Entry 6ZOZ (electron microscopy, 3.50 A resolution); this record covers chains A and C of the 3 polymer chains in the assembly.

[Chain A (and C)]
Name: Spike glycoprotein
From: Severe acute respiratory syndrome coronavirus 2
Notes: chain C of this document is another copy of the same molecule, construct and numbering; everything in this record applies to it too
Reference sequence: P0DTC2 (SPIKE_SARS2); aligned to UniProt positions 14-1207 over residues 14-1207 (the alignment contains insertions or deletions, so no single offset holds)
Sequence (1247 residues; each row starts with the number of its first residue):
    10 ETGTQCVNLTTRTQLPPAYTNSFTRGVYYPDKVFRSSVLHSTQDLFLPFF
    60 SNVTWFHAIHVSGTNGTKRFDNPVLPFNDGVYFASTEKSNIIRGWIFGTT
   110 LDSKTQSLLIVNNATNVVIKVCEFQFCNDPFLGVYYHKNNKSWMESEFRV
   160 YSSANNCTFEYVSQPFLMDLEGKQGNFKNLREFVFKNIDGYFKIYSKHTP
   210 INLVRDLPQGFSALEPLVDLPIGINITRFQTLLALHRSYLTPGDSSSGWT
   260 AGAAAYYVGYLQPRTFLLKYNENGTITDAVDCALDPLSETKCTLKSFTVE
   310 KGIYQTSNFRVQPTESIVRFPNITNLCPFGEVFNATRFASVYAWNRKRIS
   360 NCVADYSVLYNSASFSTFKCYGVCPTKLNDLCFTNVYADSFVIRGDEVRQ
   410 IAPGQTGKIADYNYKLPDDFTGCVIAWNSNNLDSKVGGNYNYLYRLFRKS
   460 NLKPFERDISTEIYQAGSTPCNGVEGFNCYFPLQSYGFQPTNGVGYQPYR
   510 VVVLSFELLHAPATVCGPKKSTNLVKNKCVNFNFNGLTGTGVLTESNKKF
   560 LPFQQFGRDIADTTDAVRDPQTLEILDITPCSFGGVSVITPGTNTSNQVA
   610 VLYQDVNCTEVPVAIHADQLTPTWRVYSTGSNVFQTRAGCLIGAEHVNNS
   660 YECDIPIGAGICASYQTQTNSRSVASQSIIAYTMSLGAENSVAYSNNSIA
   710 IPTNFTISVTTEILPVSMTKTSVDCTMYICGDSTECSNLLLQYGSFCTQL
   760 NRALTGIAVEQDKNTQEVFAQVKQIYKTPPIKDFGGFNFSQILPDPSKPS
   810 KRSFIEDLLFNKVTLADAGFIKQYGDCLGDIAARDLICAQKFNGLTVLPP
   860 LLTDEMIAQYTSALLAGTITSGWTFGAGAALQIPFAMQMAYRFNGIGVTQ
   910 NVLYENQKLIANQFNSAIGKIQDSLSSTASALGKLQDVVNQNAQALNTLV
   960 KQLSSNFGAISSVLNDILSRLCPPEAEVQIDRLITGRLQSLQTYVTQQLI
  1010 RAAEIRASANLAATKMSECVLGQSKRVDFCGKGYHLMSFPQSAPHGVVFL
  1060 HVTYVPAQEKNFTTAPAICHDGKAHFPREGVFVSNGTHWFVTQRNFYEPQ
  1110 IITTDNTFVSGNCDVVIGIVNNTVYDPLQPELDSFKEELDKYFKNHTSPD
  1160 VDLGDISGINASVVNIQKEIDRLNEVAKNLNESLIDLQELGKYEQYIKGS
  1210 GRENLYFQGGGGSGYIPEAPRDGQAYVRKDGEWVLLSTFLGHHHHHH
Unresolved in the structure: 10-14, 70-79, 143-152, 177-184, 245-261, 677-684, 1137-1256 (chain C: 10-14, 70-79, 143-152, 177-183, 245-261, 677-684, 1137-1256)
Cystine bridges: C15-C136, C131-C166, C291-C301, C336-C361, C379-C432, C391-C525, C480-C488, C538-C590, C617-C649, C662-C671, C734-C756, C739-C745, C836-C847, C1028-C1039, C1078-C1122
Glycans and other covalent adducts: N-acetylglucosamine (NAG) linked to N17, N61, N122, N165, N234, N282, N331, N343, N603, N616, N705, N713, N797, N1070, N1094, N1130
Sequence notes: expression tag (10-13, 1208-1256); engineered mutation C383 (Ser in P0DTC2), C981 (Asp985 in P0DTC2), P982 (Lys986 in P0DTC2), P983 (Val987 in P0DTC2)
Ligand contacts: biliverdine ix alpha (BLA): N99, I101, R102, W104, I119, V120, N121, V126, R190, F192, H207, L226
UniProt features mapped onto this chain:
  - region: N280 to C301 (Putative superantigen), R403 to D405 (Integrin-binding motif), N448 to F456 (Immunodominant HLA epitope recognized by the CD8+)
  - glycosylation: N17 (N-linked (GlcNAc...) (complex) asparagine), N61 (N-linked (GlcNAc...) (hybrid) asparagine), N74 (N-linked (GlcNAc...) (complex) asparagine), N122 (N-linked (GlcNAc...) (hybrid) asparagine), N149 (N-linked (GlcNAc...) (complex) asparagine), N165 (N-linked (GlcNAc...) (complex) asparagine), N234 (N-linked (GlcNAc...) (high mannose) asparagine), N282 (N-linked (GlcNAc...) (complex) asparagine), T323 (O-linked (GalNAc) threonine), S325 (O-linked (HexNAc...) serine), N331 (N-linked (GlcNAc...) (complex) asparagine), N343 (N-linked (GlcNAc...) (complex) asparagine), N603 (N-linked (GlcNAc...) (hybrid) asparagine), N616 (N-linked (GlcNAc...) (complex) asparagine), N657 (N-linked (GlcNAc...) (complex) asparagine), T676 (O-linked (GlcNAc...) threonine), T678 (O-linked (GlcNAc...) threonine)
From the paper describing this entry:
  - conformationally variable residues (order/disorder transition): Y833 to T855

[Interface between chain A and chain C]
Contacting residue pairs (202; chain A residue first):
  K41(A) - A520(C)
  K41(A) - F562(C)
  K41(A) - Q563(C)
  V42(A) - Q563(C)  hydrogen bond (backbone-side chain)
  V42(A) - R567(C)
  F43(A) - F559(C)  hydrophobic
  F43(A) - Q563(C)
  F43(A) - F565(C)  hydrogen bond (backbone-backbone)
  F43(A) - G566(C)
  F43(A) - R567(C)  hydrogen bond (backbone-backbone)
  R44(A) - D571(C)  salt bridge
  V47(A) - I569(C)  hydrophobic
  K113(A) - E471(C)  salt bridge
  Q115(A) - R466(C)
  Q115(A) - I468(C)
  E132(A) - I468(C)
  N165(A) - I468(C)
  D198(A) - P463(C)
  D198(A) - F464(C)
  G199(A) - P463(C)
  Y200(A) - R355(C)  hydrogen bond
  Y200(A) - Y396(C)
  E224(A) - F562(C)
  P230(A) - R355(C)
  P230(A) - Y396(C)  hydrophobic
  I231(A) - R466(C)  hydrogen bond (backbone-side chain)
  G232(A) - F464(C)
  G232(A) - E465(C)
  G232(A) - R466(C)  hydrogen bond (backbone-backbone)
  N282(A) - K558(C)  hydrogen bond
  Y369(A) - T415(C)
  Y369(A) - G416(C)  hydrogen bond (side chain-backbone)
  Y369(A) - K417(C)  hydrogen bond (backbone-side chain)
  N370(A) - L455(C)
  A372(A) - K417(C)  hydrogen bond (backbone-side chain)
  S373(A) - R403(C)
  S373(A) - D405(C)
  S373(A) - Y505(C)  hydrogen bond
  F374(A) - D405(C)
  F374(A) - R408(C)
  S375(A) - D405(C)
  S375(A) - R408(C)
  F377(A) - R408(C)
  P384(A) - G413(C)
  P384(A) - T415(C)
  T385(A) - G413(C)  hydrogen bond (side chain-backbone)
  T385(A) - Q414(C)  hydrogen bond (side chain-backbone)
  D427(A) - P982(C)
  D427(A) - P983(C)
  D733(A) - N317(C)  hydrogen bond
  M736(A) - S591(C)
  D741(A) - T549(C)
  D741(A) - P589(C)
  D741(A) - C590(C)  hydrogen bond (side chain-backbone)
  D741(A) - S591(C)  hydrogen bond (side chain-backbone)
  N747(A) - Q52(C)  hydrogen bond
  Q751(A) - S964(C)  hydrogen bond (backbone-side chain)
  Q751(A) - N965(C)  hydrogen bond
  Q751(A) - F966(C)
  Y752(A) - Q961(C)  hydrogen bond (backbone-side chain)
  Y752(A) - S964(C)  hydrogen bond (backbone-side chain)
  Y752(A) - F966(C)  hydrophobic
  G753(A) - Q961(C)
  G753(A) - S964(C)
  S754(A) - Q961(C)  hydrogen bond
  F755(A) - Q961(C)
  F755(A) - F966(C)  hydrophobic
  R761(A) - Q953(C)  hydrogen bond
  E769(A) - E1013(C)
  K782(A) - G696(C)
  K782(A) - A697(C)
  Q783(A) - A697(C)
  Q783(A) - N699(C)
  I784(A) - L695(C)  hydrophobic
  I784(A) - G696(C)
  I784(A) - A697(C)  hydrogen bond (backbone-backbone)
  I784(A) - E698(C)
  I784(A) - N699(C)  hydrogen bond (backbone-backbone)
  Y785(A) - N699(C)
  K786(A) - E698(C)  salt bridge
  K786(A) - N699(C)
  K786(A) - S700(C)
  P788(A) - Y703(C)  hydrophobic
  D792(A) - Y703(C)  hydrogen bond (backbone-side chain)
  D792(A) - N705(C)
  F793(A) - Y703(C)
  F829(A) - D614(C)
  I830(A) - D614(C)
  K831(A) - D614(C)
  Q832(A) - D614(C)
  Q832(A) - N616(C)  hydrogen bond
  Q832(A) - E619(C)  hydrogen bond
  Y833(A) - F592(C)  hydrophobic
  Y833(A) - E619(C)
  G834(A) - E619(C)
  L837(A) - T588(C)
  I840(A) - S555(C)
  I840(A) - N556(C)
  I840(A) - K557(C)
  I840(A) - D586(C)
  R843(A) - K557(C)
  R843(A) - D574(C)  salt bridge
  K850(A) - F592(C)
  K850(A) - D614(C)  salt bridge
  F851(A) - P589(C)
  F851(A) - F592(C)  hydrophobic
  L857(A) - Q314(C)
  P858(A) - A647(C)  hydrophobic
  P859(A) - A668(C)  hydrogen bond (backbone-backbone)
  L860(A) - P665(C)  hydrophobic
  L860(A) - G667(C)
  L860(A) - A668(C)  hydrogen bond (backbone-backbone)
  L860(A) - G669(C)  hydrogen bond (backbone-backbone)
  L860(A) - I670(C)
  L860(A) - C671(C)  hydrophobic
  L861(A) - M693(C)  hydrophobic
  M865(A) - G669(C)
  M865(A) - M693(C)  hydrophobic
  M865(A) - L695(C)  hydrophobic
  Q868(A) - L695(C)
  Y869(A) - L695(C)
  T879(A) - V701(C)
  T879(A) - Y703(C)
  S880(A) - V701(C)
  W882(A) - Y1043(C)
  F884(A) - K1041(C)
  G885(A) - K1041(C)  hydrogen bond (backbone-side chain)
  A886(A) - Y1043(C)  hydrophobic
  G887(A) - K1041(C)  hydrogen bond (backbone-side chain)
  G887(A) - V1064(C)
  A888(A) - E1068(C)
  L890(A) - V701(C)
  L890(A) - A709(C)
  L890(A) - P711(C)
  Q891(A) - A702(C)
  Q891(A) - S707(C)  hydrogen bond
  Q891(A) - I708(C)
  Q891(A) - A709(C)  hydrogen bond (backbone-backbone)
  Q891(A) - N1070(C)
  I892(A) - Y703(C)
  I892(A) - I708(C)  hydrophobic
  P893(A) - Y703(C)
  P893(A) - S704(C)
  P893(A) - N705(C)
  P893(A) - S707(C)
  F894(A) - Y703(C)  hydrogen bond (backbone-side chain)
  M896(A) - A1074(C)
  M896(A) - P1075(C)
  Y900(A) - V1090(C)
  Y900(A) - R1103(C)
  N903(A) - R1103(C)
  Q909(A) - F1085(C)
  Q909(A) - P1086(C)
  N910(A) - F1085(C)
  N910(A) - F1117(C)
  N910(A) - S1119(C)  hydrogen bond
  Y913(A) - P1075(C)  hydrophobic
  Y913(A) - F1085(C)  hydrophobic
  Y913(A) - V1125(C)  hydrophobic
  E914(A) - S1119(C)  hydrogen bond
  E914(A) - V1124(C)
  Q916(A) - I1126(C)
  K917(A) - V1124(C)
  K917(A) - I1126(C)
  V959(A) - A570(C)
  L962(A) - A570(C)
  S963(A) - A570(C)  hydrogen bond (backbone-backbone)
  S963(A) - D571(C)  hydrogen bond
  S971(A) - D571(C)
  V972(A) - D571(C)
  N974(A) - T547(C)
  N974(A) - G548(C)
  D975(A) - L518(C)
  L977(A) - K386(C)  hydrogen bond (backbone-side chain)
  S978(A) - K386(C)
  S978(A) - D389(C)
  S978(A) - L390(C)
  S978(A) - G545(C)  hydrogen bond (side chain-backbone)
  S978(A) - T547(C)
  R979(A) - G381(C)
  R979(A) - V382(C)
  R979(A) - C383(C)  hydrogen bond (backbone-backbone)
  R979(A) - K386(C)
  R979(A) - L517(C)
  L980(A) - G381(C)
  L980(A) - C383(C)
  L980(A) - K386(C)  hydrogen bond (backbone-side chain)
  C981(A) - C383(C)  disulfide
  C981(A) - K386(C)
  E986(A) - R991(C)  salt bridge
  D990(A) - F966(C)
  D990(A) - G967(C)
  Q998(A) - Q998(C)  hydrogen bond
  Q1001(A) - T1002(C)
  L1008(A) - Q1006(C)
  I1009(A) - I1009(C)  hydrophobic
  R1015(A) - E1013(C)  salt bridge
  T1023(A) - R1035(C)
  S1026(A) - V1036(C)
  S1026(A) - D1037(C)
  E1027(A) - R1035(C)  salt bridge
  R1035(A) - R1035(C)
Interface residues without a listed pair, chain A (131 interface residues in all): Y38, D40, T167, P225, D228, N234, S366, T376, G413, G740, L750, T757, Q758, T862, T883, K960, E984, V987, T1005, L1030, G1031
Interface residues without a listed pair, chain C (134 interface residues in all): T302, Y421, F456, H519, T553, E554, L560, Q564, D568, V615, R646, I666, N706, T957, C981, G995, T1005, G1042, P1065, T1073, G1120
Disulfides between the chains: C981(A)-C383(C)

[Overview]
131 residues of chain A and 134 residues of chain C are in contact; the contacts include 1 disulfide bond, 45
hydrogen bonds and 8 salt bridges. Polar pairs include R44(A)-D571(C), K113(A)-E471(C) and K786(A)-E698(C).
Chain A binds biliverdine ix alpha. The paper reports conformational variability at Y833(A).
Chain A and chain C are both Spike glycoprotein (Severe acute respiratory syndrome coronavirus 2); the
structure, Structure of Disulphide-stabilized SARS-CoV-2 Spike Protein Trimer (x1 disulphide-bond mutant,
S383C, D985C, K986P, V987P, single Arg ..., was determined by electron microscopy (same publication as 6ZOX,
6ZOY, 6ZP0, 6ZP1 and 6ZP2).
